PDB entry 7PEY | electron microscopy, 4.50 A resolution (low resolution: residue-level contacts below are approximate; hydrogen-bond / salt-bridge calls are withheld) | chains M and J of the 10 polymer chains in the assembly

# Chain M
Name: Histone H2A type 1-B/E
Source organism: Homo sapiens
UniProt: P04908 (H2A1B_HUMAN); residues 0-129 here correspond to UniProt positions 1-130 (UniProt number = residue number + 1)
Amino-acid sequence (147 residues; row label = number of the first residue in the row; numbers below 1 keep their minus sign (His-17 is residue -17)):
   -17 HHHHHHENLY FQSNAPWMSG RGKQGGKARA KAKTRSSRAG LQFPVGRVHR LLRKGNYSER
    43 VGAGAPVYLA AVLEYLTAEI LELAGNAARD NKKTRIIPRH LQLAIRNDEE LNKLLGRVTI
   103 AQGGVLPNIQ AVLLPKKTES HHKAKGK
Unresolved in the structure: -17 to 9, 119-129
Construct notes: expression tag (-17 to -1)
Curated features (UniProtKB/Swiss-Prot):
  - modified residue: Ser1 (N-acetylserine), Arg3 (Citrulline), Lys5 (N6-(2-hydroxyisobutyryl)lysine), Lys9 (N6-(2-hydroxyisobutyryl)lysine), Lys13 (N6-(beta-hydroxybutyryl)lysine), Lys36 (N6-(2-hydroxyisobutyryl)lysine), Lys74 (N6-(2-hydroxyisobutyryl)lysine), Lys75 (N6-(2-hydroxyisobutyryl)lysine), Lys95 (N6-(2-hydroxyisobutyryl)lysine), Gln104 (N5-methylglutamine), Lys118 (N6-(2-hydroxyisobutyryl)lysine), Lys119 (N6-crotonyllysine), Thr120 (Phosphothreonine), Lys125 (N6-crotonyllysine)
  - cross-link (Glycyl lysine isopeptide (Lys-Gly)): Lys13 (interchain with G-Cter in ubiquitin), Lys15 (interchain with G-Cter in ubiquitin), Lys119 (interchain with G-Cter in ubiquitin)

# Chain J
Molecule: 171-nt DNA strand
Source organism: synthetic construct
Sequence (171 nucleotides; row label = number of the first residue in the row):
   181 GGCACTGGAA CAGGATGTAT ATATGTGACA CGTGCCTGGA GACTAGGGAG TAATCCCCTT
   241 GGCGGTTAAA ACGCGGGGGA CAGCGCGTAC GTGCGTTTAA GCGGTGCTAG AGCTGTCTAC
   301 GACCAATTGA GCGGCCTCGG CACCGGGATT CTCCAGGGGA TCCGGATGCT C

# How chain M and chain J interact
Pairs across the interface (15):
  Arg11(M) - DT307(J)
  Arg11(M) - DT308(J)
  Arg29(M) - DG311(J)
  Arg29(M) - DC312(J)
  Glu41(M) - DA302(J)
  Arg42(M) - DA302(J)
  Val43(M) - DG301(J)
  Val43(M) - DA302(J)
  Gly44(M) - DG301(J)
  Ala45(M) - DG301(J)
  Lys75(M) - DC321(J)
  Thr76(M) - DG320(J)
  Thr76(M) - DC321(J)
  Arg77(M) - DG320(J)
  Arg77(M) - DC321(J)
Interface residues without a listed pair, chain M (13 interface residues in all): Ala14, Thr16, His31
Interface residues without a listed pair, chain J (11 interface residues in all): DG309, DA310, DA322

# Summary
13 residues of chain M and 11 residues of chain J are in contact.
Chain M is Histone H2A type 1-B/E (Homo sapiens) and chain J is a 171-nt DNA strand (synthetic construct); the
structure, Nucleosome 3 of the 4x177 nucleosome array containing H1, was determined by electron microscopy
(same publication as 7PET, 7PEU, 7PEV, 7PEW, 7PEX, 7PEZ and 16 further entries).
